Entry 8VKI (electron microscopy, 2.96 A resolution); this record covers chains O and A of the 34 polymer chains in the assembly.

# Chain O
Molecule: 50S ribosomal protein L17
Source organism: Mycolicibacterium smegmatis MC2 155
UniProt: A0QSL9 (RL17_MYCS2); numbering as in UniProt (aligned over 1-199)
Sequence (199 residues; each row starts with the number of its first residue):
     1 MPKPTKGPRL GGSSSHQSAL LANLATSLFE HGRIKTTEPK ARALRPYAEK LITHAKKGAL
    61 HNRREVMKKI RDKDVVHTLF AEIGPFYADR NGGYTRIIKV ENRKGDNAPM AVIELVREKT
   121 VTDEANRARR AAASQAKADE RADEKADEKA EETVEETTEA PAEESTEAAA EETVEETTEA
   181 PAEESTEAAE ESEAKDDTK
Unresolved in the structure: 1, 120-199

# Chain A
Molecule: 23S ribosomal RNA
Source organism: Mycolicibacterium smegmatis MC2 155
Sequence (3120 nucleotides; row label = number of the first residue in the row):
     1 UAAGUGUUUA AGGGCGCAUG GUGGAUGCCU UGGCACUGGG AGCCGAUGAA GGACGUAGGA
    61 GGCUGCGAUA AGCCUCGGGG AGCUGUCAAC CGAGCGUUGA UCCGAGGAUG UCCGAAUGGG
   121 GAAACCCGGC ACGAGUGAUG UCGUGUCACC AGGCGCUGAA UAUAUAGGCG UCUGGGGGGA
   181 ACGCGGGGAA GUGAAACAUC UCAGUACCCG UAGGAAGAGA AAACAAAAUG UGAUUCCGUG
   241 AGUAGUGGCG AGCGAAAGCG GAGGAUGGCU AAACCGUAUG CAUGUGAUAC CGGGUAGGGG
   301 UUGUGUGUGC GGGGUUGUGG GACCUAUCUU UCCGGCUCUA CCUGGCUGGA GGGCAGUGAG
   361 AAAAUGUUGU GGUUAGCGGA AAUGGCUUGG GAUGGCCUGC CGUAGACGGU GAGAGCCCGG
   421 UACGUGAAAA CCCGACGUCU GUCUUGAUGG UGUUCCCGAG UAGCAGCGGG CCCGUGGAAU
   481 CUGCUGUGAA UCUGCCGGGA CCACCCGGUA AGCCUGAAUA CUUCCCAGUG ACCGAUAGCG
   541 GAUUAGUACC GUGAGGGAAU GGUGAAAAGU ACCCCGGGAG GGGAGUGAAA GAGUACCUGA
   601 AACCGUGCGC UUACAAUCCG UCAGAGCCCU CGACGUGUCG UGGGGUGAUG GCGUGCCUUU
   661 UGAAGAAUGA GCCUGCGAGU CAGGGACAUG UCGCGAGGUU AACCCGGGUG GGGUAGCCGC
   721 AGCGAAAGCG AGUCUGAAUA GGGCGUAUCC ACACAAGAGU GUGUGGUGUA GUGGUGUGUU
   781 CUGGACCCGA AGCGGAGUGA UCUACCCAUG GCCAGGGUGA AGCGCGGGUA AGACCGCGUG
   841 GAGGCCCGAA CCCACUUAGG UUGAAGACUG AGGGGAUGAG CUGUGGGUAG GGGUGAAAGG
   901 CCAAUCAAAC UCCGUGAUAG CUGGUUCUCC CCGAAAUGCA UUUAGGUGCA GCGUCGCAUG
   961 UUUCUUGCCG GAGGUAGAGC UACUGGAUGG CCGAUGGGCC CCACAGGGUU ACUGACGUCA
  1021 GCCAAACUCC GAAUGCCGGU AAGUCCAAGA GUGCGGCAGU GAGACGGCGG GGGAUAAGCU
  1081 CCGUGCGUCG AGAGGGAAAC AGCCCAGAUC GCCGGCUAAG GCCCCUAAGC GUGUGCUAAG
  1141 UGGAAAAGGA UGUGCAGUCG CGAAGACAAC CAGGAGGUUG GCUUAGAAGC AGCCACCCUU
  1201 GAAAGAGUGC GUAAUAGCUC ACUGGUCAAG UGAUUGUGCG CCGAUAAUGU AGCGGGGCUC
  1261 AAGCACACCG CCGAAGCCGC GGCAGCCAAC GUGUUGGCUG GGUAGGGGAG CGUCCUGCAU
  1321 CCGGUGAAGC CGCCGAGUGA UCGAGUGGUG GAGGGUGUGG GAGUGAGAAU GCAGGCAUGA
  1381 GUAGCGAUUA GGCAAGUGAG AACCUUGCCC GCCGAAAGAC CAAGGGUUCC UGGGCCAGGC
  1441 CAGUCCGCCC AGGGUGAGUC GGGACCUAAG GCGAGGCCGA CAGGCGUAGU CGAUGGACAA
  1501 CGGGUUGAUA UUCCCGUACC CGUGUAUGUG CGUCCAUGAU GAAUCAGCGG UACUAACCAU
  1561 CCAAAACCAC CGUGACCGCA CCUUUCGGGG UGUGGCGUUG GUGGGGCUGC AUGGGACCUU
  1621 CGUUGGUAGU AGUCAAGCGA UGGGGUGACG CAGGAAGGUA GCCGUACCGG UCAGUGGUAA
  1681 UACCGGGGUA AGCCUGUAGG GAGUCAGAUA GGUAAAUCCG UCUGGCAUAU AUCCUGAGAG
  1741 GUGAUGCAUA GCCGAGUGAG GCGAAUUCGG UGAUCCUAUG CUGCCGAGAA AAGCCUCUAG
  1801 CGAGGACAUA CACGGCCCGU ACCCCAAACC AACACAGGUG GUCAGGUAGA GAAUACUAAG
  1861 GCGUACGAGU GAACUAUGGU UAAGGAACUC GGCAAAAUGC CCCCGUAACU UCGGGAGAAG
  1921 GGGGACCCAC AUGGCGUGUA AGCCUUUACG GCCCAAGCGU GAGUGGGUGG CACAAACCAG
  1981 UGAGAAGCGA CUGUUUACUA AAAACACAGG UCCGUGCGAA GUCGCAAGAC GAUGUAUACG
  2041 GACUGACGCC UGCCCGGUGC UGGAAGGUUA AGAGGACCCG UUAACUCCCU UUGGGGGUGA
  2101 AGCGGAGAAU UUAAGCCCCA GUAAACGGCG GUGGUAACUA UAACCAUCCU AAGGUAGCGA
  2161 AAUUCCUUGU CGGGUAAGUU CCGACCUGCA CGAAUGGCGU AACGACUUCU CAACUGUCUC
  2221 AACCAUAGAC UCGGCGAAAU UGCACUACGA GUAAAGAUGC UCGUUACGCG CGGCAGGACG
  2281 AAAAGACCCC GGGACCUUCA CUACAACUUG GUAUUGGUGC UCGAUACGGU UUGUGUAGGA
  2341 UAGGUGGGAG ACUGUGAAGC UCACACGCCA GUGUGGGUGG AGUCGUUGUU GAAAUACCAC
  2401 UCUGAUCGUA UUGGGCCUCU AACCUCGGAC CGUAUAUCCG GUUCAGGGAC AGUGCCUGGU
  2461 GGGUAGUUUA ACUGGGGCGG UUGCCUCCUA AAAUGUAACG GAGGCGCCCA AAGGUUCCCU
  2521 CAACCUGGAC GGCAAUCAGG UGUUGAGUGU AAGUGCACAA GGGAGCUUGA CUGCGAGACG
  2581 GACAUGUCGA GCAGGGACGA AAGUCGGGAC UAGUGAUCCG GCACCUCUGA GUGGAAGGGG
  2641 UGUCGCUCAA CGGAUAAAAG GUACCCCGGG GAUAACAGGC UGAUCUUCCC CAAGAGUCCA
  2701 UAUCGACGGG AUGGUUUGGC ACCUCGAUGU CGGCUCGUCG CAUCCUGGGG CUGGAGCAGG
  2761 UCCCAAGGGU UGGGCUGUUC GCCCAUUAAA GCGGCACGCG AGCUGGGUUU AGAACGUCGU
  2821 GAGACAGUUC GGUCUCUAUC CGCCGCGCGC GUCAGAAGCU UGAGGAAACC UGUCCCUAGU
  2881 ACGAGAGGAC CGGGACGGAC GAACCUCUGG UAUACCAGUU GUCCCACCAG GGGCACGGCU
  2941 GGAUAGCCAC GUUCGGACAG GAUAACCGCU GAAAGCAUCU AAGCGGGAAA CCUCUUCCAA
  3001 GACCAGGCUU CUCACCCUCU AGGAGGGAUA AGGCCCCCCG CAGACCACGG GAUUGAUAGA
  3061 CCAGACCUGG AAGCCUAGUA AUAGGUGCAG GGAACUGGCA CUAACCGGCC GAAAACUUAC
Unresolved in the structure: 1, 1546-1619, 2064-2118, 2136-2144, 2152, 2164-2191

# Interface between chain O and chain A
Residue-residue contacts - 116 pairs, chain O then chain A:
  Pro2(O) with A2914(A), base contact; A3093(A), phosphate contact
  Lys3(O) with A3093(A), sugar contact; A3094(A), hydrogen bond to the base
  Pro4(O) with A2914(A), base contact; A3093(A), base contact; A3094(A), base contact
  Thr5(O) with A2914(A), hydrogen bond to the base
  Lys6(O) with G1871(A), salt bridge to the phosphate; G3043(A), hydrogen bond to the base
  Gly7(O) with G1871(A), sugar contact
  Pro8(O) with U1870(A), base contact; U2226(A), phosphate contact
  Arg9(O) with A2225(A), salt bridge to the phosphate; U2226(A), hydrogen bond to the phosphate; U2913(A), salt bridge to the phosphate; A2914(A), salt bridge to the phosphate
  Leu10(O) with G1869(A), phosphate contact
  Gly12(O) with U2226(A), sugar contact
  Ser14(O) with U2913(A), sugar contact; A2914(A), phosphate contact
  Ser15(O) with C2934(A), phosphate contact
  His16(O) with A1390(A), stacking on the base; G1391(A), hydrogen bond to the sugar
  Gln17(O) with A2914(A), base contact
  Ala19(O) with A1390(A), base contact; C1410(A), sugar contact
  Leu20(O) with G1391(A), sugar contact
  Leu21(O) with A2914(A), base contact
  Asn23(O) with G1391(A), base contact; C1409(A), hydrogen bond to the base; C1410(A), sugar contact
  Leu24(O) with G1392(A), sugar contact; C1393(A), sugar contact
  Ser27(O) with C1393(A), hydrogen bond to the sugar
  His31(O) with C1393(A), sugar contact
  Ile34(O) with C1393(A), phosphate contact; A1394(A), phosphate contact
  Lys35(O) with C1393(A), phosphate contact; A1394(A), hydrogen bond to the phosphate
  Thr36(O) with C1393(A), hydrogen bond to the phosphate
  Thr37(O) with G1869(A), hydrogen bond to the phosphate
  Pro39(O) with G1869(A), phosphate contact
  Lys40(O) with G1869(A), salt bridge to the phosphate
  Arg42(O) with C3038(A), salt bridge to the phosphate
  Arg45(O) with G3059(A), base contact; U3102(A), hydrogen bond to the base
  Pro46(O) with G3059(A), sugar contact
  Glu49(O) with G3059(A), sugar contact; A3060(A), hydrogen bond to the sugar
  Lys50(O) with A3060(A), phosphate contact; C3061(A), salt bridge to the phosphate; A3093(A), salt bridge to the phosphate
  Thr53(O) with A3060(A), phosphate contact; C3061(A), hydrogen bond to the phosphate
  His54(O) with G3092(A), salt bridge to the phosphate
  Leu60(O) with U1675(A), phosphate contact; G1676(A), phosphate contact; A3072(A), sugar contact
  His61(O) with A3071(A), hydrogen bond to the base; A3072(A), sugar contact; G3090(A), hydrogen bond to the sugar
  Arg63(O) with G1674(A), sugar contact; U1675(A), sugar contact
  Arg64(O) with U1675(A), base contact; G1676(A), base contact; A2929(A), hydrogen bond to the base; G2930(A), hydrogen bond to the sugar; A3072(A), hydrogen bond to the phosphate; G3073(A), salt bridge to the phosphate
  Met67(O) with U1675(A), base contact
  Lys68(O) with G2931(A), hydrogen bond to the phosphate; G2932(A), salt bridge to the phosphate
  Arg71(O) with G2932(A), sugar contact; G2933(A), sugar contact
  Lys73(O) with A1673(A), hydrogen bond to the sugar; G1674(A), salt bridge to the phosphate; U1675(A), base contact; C2925(A), sugar contact; A2926(A), salt bridge to the phosphate
  Asp74(O) with G1674(A), base contact
  His77(O) with G1674(A), stacking on the base
  Arg90(O) with C3101(A), hydrogen bond to the sugar; U3102(A), salt bridge to the phosphate
  Asn91(O) with A3060(A), base contact; C3061(A), sugar contact; C3101(A), sugar contact
  Gly92(O) with A3060(A), sugar contact; C3061(A), sugar contact; C3101(A), hydrogen bond to the sugar
  Gly93(O) with G3059(A), base contact; A3060(A), sugar contact; C3101(A), hydrogen bond to the sugar; U3102(A), sugar contact
  Tyr94(O) with A3060(A), sugar contact; C3061(A), sugar contact
  Thr95(O) with U3102(A), hydrogen bond to the sugar
  Arg96(O) with U3102(A), phosphate contact; A3103(A), salt bridge to the phosphate
  Lys99(O) with C3037(A), phosphate contact
  Arg103(O) with A1402(A), hydrogen bond to the sugar; G1867(A), sugar contact; A1868(A), sugar contact
  Lys104(O) with A1402(A), phosphate contact; A1442(A), hydrogen bond to the sugar
  Gly105(O) with A1402(A), hydrogen bond to the phosphate; G2233(A), base contact
  Asp106(O) with A1402(A), base contact; G1867(A), hydrogen bond to the sugar; A1868(A), sugar contact; G2233(A), base contact
  Asn107(O) with C2232(A), sugar contact; G2233(A), sugar contact
  Ala108(O) with A1868(A), sugar contact
  Pro109(O) with A1868(A), sugar contact
  Val116(O) with U3102(A), sugar contact
Other interface residues (no listed pair), chain O (68 interface residues in all): Ser13, Arg33, Ala43, Tyr47, Lys57, Asn62, Glu65, Ile97
Other interface residues (no listed pair), chain A (55 interface residues in all): A1401, C1403, A2227, C3041, A3058, C3062, G3091

# In short
68 residues of chain O face 55 of chain A across their interface, with 28 hydrogen bonds, 15 salt bridges and
2 aromatic stacking contacts. Polar contacts include Lys3(O)-A3094(A), Thr5(O)-A2914(A) and Lys6(O)-G3043(A).
Here chain O is 50S ribosomal protein L17 and chain A is 23S ribosomal RNA, both from Mycolicibacterium
smegmatis MC2 155. Entry 8VKI (Structure of Mycobacterium smegmatis 50S ribosomal subunit bound to
HflX:50S-HflX-C) was determined by electron microscopy together with 8VIO, 8VK0, 8VK7, 8VKW, 8VPK, 8VR4, 8VR8
and 8VRL from the same study.
